PDB entry 8CII | electron microscopy, 2.70 A resolution | chains E and B of the 6 polymer chains in the assembly

# Chain E
Name: Spike protein S2'
Source organism: Homo sapiens
UniProtKB: P0DTC2 (SPIKE_SARS2); numbering as in UniProt (aligned over 327-528)
Chain sequence (202 residues; row label = number of the first residue in the row):
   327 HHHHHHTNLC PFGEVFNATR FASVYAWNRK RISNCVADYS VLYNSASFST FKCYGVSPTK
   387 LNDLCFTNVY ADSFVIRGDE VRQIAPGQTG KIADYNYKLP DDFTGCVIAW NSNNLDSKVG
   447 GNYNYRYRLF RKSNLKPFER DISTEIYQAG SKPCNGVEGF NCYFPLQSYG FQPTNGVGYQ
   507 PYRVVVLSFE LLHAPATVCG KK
Not modelled in the structure: 327-332, 518-528
Sequence notes: conflict His327 (Val in P0DTC2), His328 (Arg in P0DTC2), His329 (Phe in P0DTC2), His330 (Pro in P0DTC2), His331 (Asn in P0DTC2), His332 (Ile in P0DTC2), Arg452 (Leu in P0DTC2), Lys478 (Thr in P0DTC2), Lys527 (Pro in P0DTC2)
Swiss-Prot annotation at these positions:
  - region: Arg403 to Asp405 (Integrin-binding motif), Asn448 to Tyr451, Tyr453 to Phe456 (Immunodominant HLA epitope recognized by the CD8+)
  - glycosylation: Asn343 (N-linked (GlcNAc...) (complex) asparagine)
Cystine bridges: Cys336-Cys361, Cys379-Cys432, Cys480-Cys488
Covalent attachments: glycan linked to Asn343

# Chain B
Name: BA.2-07 fab Light Chain
Source organism: Homo sapiens
Notes: antibody fragment or engineered binder
Chain sequence (214 residues; each row starts with the number of its first residue):
     1 AIRMTQSPSS LSASVGDRVT ITCRASQSIS SYLNWYQQKP GKAPKVLIYG ASSLHSGVPS
    61 RFSGSGSGTD FTLTISRLQP EDFATYYCQQ SHSSPRSFGG GTKVEIKRTV AAPSVFIFPP
   121 SDEQLKSGTA SVVCLLNNFY PREAKVQWKV DNALQSGNSQ ESVTEQDSKD STYSLSSTLT
   181 LSKADYEKHK VYACEVTHQG LSSPVTKSFN RGEC
Not modelled in the structure: 212-214
Cystine bridges: Cys23-Cys88, Cys134-Cys194

# How chain E and chain B interact
Contacting residue pairs (10):
  Lys478(E) - His92(B)  hydrogen bond (side chain-backbone)
  Lys478(E) - Ser93(B)
  Val483(E) - Arg96(B)
  Glu484(E) - Arg96(B)
  Gly485(E) - Tyr32(B)  hydrogen bond (backbone-side chain)
  Gly485(E) - Ser91(B)
  Gly485(E) - His92(B)
  Phe486(E) - Ser30(B)
  Phe486(E) - Tyr32(B)  hydrophobic
  Phe486(E) - His92(B)  hydrogen bond (backbone-backbone)
Other interface residues (no listed pair), chain E (7 interface residues in all): Asn481, Asn487
Other interface residues (no listed pair), chain B (7 interface residues in all): Ser94

# In short
The chain E/chain B interface involves 7 residues from each chain, with 3 hydrogen bonds. Polar contacts
include Lys478(E)-His92(B), Gly485(E)-Tyr32(B) and Phe486(E)-His92(B).
Here chain E is Spike protein S2' and chain B is BA.2-07 fab Light Chain, both from Homo sapiens. Entry 8CII
(Delta-RBD complex with BA.2-07 fab, SARS1-34 fab and C1 nanobody) was determined by electron microscopy.
